PDB entry 5S5X | X-ray diffraction, 2.32 A resolution | chains B and F of the 6 polymer chains in the assembly

== Chain B ==
Protein: Tubulin beta-2B chain
From: Bos taurus
UniProtKB: Q6B856 (TBB2B_BOVIN); the author numbering skips numbers that UniProt does not, so the offset changes along the chain: 1-42 = UniProt 1-42; 45-360 = UniProt 43-358; 369-455 = UniProt 359-445
Amino-acid sequence (445 residues; each row starts with the number of its first residue; note: 10 numbers in that range are skipped by the numbering (no residue carries them; nothing is unmodelled there)):
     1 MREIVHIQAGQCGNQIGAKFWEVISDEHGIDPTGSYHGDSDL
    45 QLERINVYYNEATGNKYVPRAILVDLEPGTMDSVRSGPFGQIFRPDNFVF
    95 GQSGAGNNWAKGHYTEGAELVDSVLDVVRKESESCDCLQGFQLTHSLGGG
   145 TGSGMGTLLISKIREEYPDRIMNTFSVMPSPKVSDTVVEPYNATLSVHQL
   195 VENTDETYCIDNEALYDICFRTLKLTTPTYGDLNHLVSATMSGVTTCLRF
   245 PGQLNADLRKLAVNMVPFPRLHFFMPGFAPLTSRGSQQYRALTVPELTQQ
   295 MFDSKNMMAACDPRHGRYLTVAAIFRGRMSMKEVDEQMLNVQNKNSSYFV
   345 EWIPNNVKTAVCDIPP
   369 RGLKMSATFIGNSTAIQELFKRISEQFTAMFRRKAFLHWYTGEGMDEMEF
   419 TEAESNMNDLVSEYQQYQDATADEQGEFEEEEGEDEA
Not modelled in the structure: 279-280, 438-455
Metal / ion sites: Mg2+: Q11 (together with GDP); Ca2+: E113 (shared with 1 residue of chain C)
Residues lining bound ligands:
  - GDP (guanosine-5'-diphosphate): G10, Q11, C12, Q15, I16, D69, A99, N101, S140, G142, G143, G144, T145, G146, S147, V171, P173, V177, D179, E183, N206, L209, Y224, L227, N228
  - S9S (N-[2-(4-fluorophenyl)ethyl]methanesulfonamide): V177, S178, D179, Y210, P222, T223, Y224, L227
UniProt features mapped onto this chain:
  - motif: M1 to I4 (MREI motif)
  - binding site (GTP): Q11, E71, S140, G144, T145, G146, N206, N228
  - binding site (Mg(2+)): E71
  - modified residue: S40 (Phosphoserine), T57 (Phosphothreonine), K60 (N6-acetyllysine), S174 (Phosphoserine), T287 (Phosphothreonine), T292 (Phosphothreonine), R320 (Omega-N-methylarginine), E448 (5-glutamyl polyglutamate)
  - cross-link (Glycyl lysine isopeptide (Lys-Gly)): K60 (interchain with G-Cter in ubiquitin), K326 (interchain with G-Cter in ubiquitin)

== Chain F ==
Protein: Tubulin-Tyrosine Ligase
From: Gallus gallus
UniProtKB: E1BQ43 (E1BQ43_CHICK); residue numbers follow UniProt; this construct covers 1-378
Amino-acid sequence (384 residues; numbered 1 to 384; the number before each row is that of its first residue):
     1 MYTFVVRDENSSVYAEVSRLLLATGQWKRLRKDNPRFNLMLGERNRLPFG
    51 RLGHEPGLVQLVNYYRGADKLCRKASLVKLIKTSPELSESCTWFPESYVI
   101 YPTNLKTPVAPAQNGIRHLINNTRTDEREVFLAAYNRRREGREGNVWIAK
   151 SSAGAKGEGILISSEASELLDFIDEQGQVHVIQKYLEKPLLLEPGHRKFD
   201 IRSWVLVDHLYNIYLYREGVLRTSSEPYNSANFQDKTCHLTNHCIQKEYS
   251 KNYGRYEEGNEMFFEEFNQYLMDALNTTLENSILLQIKHIIRSCLMCIEP
   301 AISTKHLHYQSFQLFGFDFMVDEELKVWLIEVNGAPACAQKLYAELCQGI
   351 VDVAISSVFPLADTGQKTSQPTSIFIKLHHHHHH
Not modelled in the structure: 106-124, 156-158, 363-370, 383-384
Differences from the reference sequence: expression tag (379-384)
Metal / ion sites: Mg2+: E331, N333 (together with AMP-PCP)
Residues lining bound ligands: AMP-PCP (ACP; phosphomethylphosphonic acid adenylate ester): K74, P95, I148, K150, A155, Q183, K184, Y185, L186, K198, D200, R202, R222, H239, L240, T241, N242, D318, M320, I330, E331, N333

== Interface between chain B and chain F ==
Contacting residue pairs (13; chain B residue first):
  R311(B) - R31(F)
  L333(B) - P56(F)
  L333(B) - G57(F)
  Q336(B) - R36(F)  hydrogen bond
  N337(B) - T3(F)
  N337(B) - R36(F)
  N337(B) - L58(F)
  K338(B) - M1(F)
  S340(B) - L30(F)
  S340(B) - N34(F)
  E345(B) - R31(F)  salt bridge
  N349(B) - R36(F)
  N349(B) - E55(F)
Interface residues without a listed pair, chain B (9 interface residues in all): S341
Interface residues without a listed pair, chain F (11 interface residues in all): K28

== Summary ==
Chain B and chain F form an interface of 9 and 11 residues respectively; the contacts include 1 hydrogen bond
and 1 salt bridge. Polar contacts include E345(B)-R31(F) and Q336(B)-R36(F). Ligands of chain B: GDP and
compound S9S. Bound to chain F: AMP-PCP.
Chain B is Tubulin beta-2B chain (Bos taurus) and chain F is Tubulin-Tyrosine Ligase (Gallus gallus); the
structure, Tubulin-Z45705015-complex, was determined by X-ray diffraction (same publication as 5S4L, 5S4M,
5S4N, 5S4O, 5S4P, 5S4Q and 52 further entries).
